7F1O - chains B and D of the 5 polymer chains in the assembly; structure by electron microscopy, 3.13 A resolution.

[Chain B]
Protein: Guanine nucleotide-binding protein G(I)/G(S)/G(T) subunit beta-1
Organism: Homo sapiens
UniProtKB: P62873 (GBB1_HUMAN); residues 2-340 here = UniProt positions 2-340
Sequence (357 residues; numbered -16 to 340; the number before each row is that of its first residue; numbers below 1 keep their minus sign (His-16 is residue -16)):
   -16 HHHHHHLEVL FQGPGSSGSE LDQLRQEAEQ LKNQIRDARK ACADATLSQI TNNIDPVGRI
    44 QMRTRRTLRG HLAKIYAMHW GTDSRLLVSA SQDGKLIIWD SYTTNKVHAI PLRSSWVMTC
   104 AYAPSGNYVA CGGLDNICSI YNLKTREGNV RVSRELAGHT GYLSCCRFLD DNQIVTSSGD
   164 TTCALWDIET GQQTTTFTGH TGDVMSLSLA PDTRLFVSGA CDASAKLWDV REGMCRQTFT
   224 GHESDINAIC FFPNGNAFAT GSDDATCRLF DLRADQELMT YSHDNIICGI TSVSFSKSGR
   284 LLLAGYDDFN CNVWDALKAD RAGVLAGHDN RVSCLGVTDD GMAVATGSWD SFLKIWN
Not modelled in the structure: -16 to 1
Differences from the reference sequence: expression tag (-16 to 1)
UniProt features mapped onto this chain:
  - modified residue: Ser2 (N-acetylserine), His266 (Phosphohistidine)
  - natural variant: Leu30 (L30F: In MRD42; uncertain significance), Arg52 (R52G: In MRD42), Gly64 (G64V: In MRD42), Asp76 (D76E: In MRD42; D76G: In MRD42), Gly77 (G77S: In MRD42), Lys78 (K78R: In MRD42), Ile80 (I80N: In MRD42; I80T: In MRD42), His91 (H91R: In MRD42; uncertain significance), Ala92 (A92T: In MRD42), Pro94 (P94S: In MRD42), Leu95 (L95P: In MRD42), Arg96 (R96L: In MRD42), 5 further natural variant entries in UniProt

[Chain D]
Protein: Guanine nucleotide-binding protein G(I)/G(S)/G(O) subunit gamma-2
Organism: Homo sapiens
UniProtKB: P59768 (GBG2_HUMAN); numbering as in UniProt (aligned over 1-71)
Sequence (71 residues; numbered 1 to 71; the number before each row is that of its first residue):
     1 MASNNTASIA QARKLVEQLK MEANIDRIKV SKAAADLMAY CEAHAKEDPL LTPVPASENP
    61 FREKKFFSAI L
Not modelled in the structure: 1-7, 64-71
Differences from the reference sequence: engineered mutation Ser68 (Cys in P59768)
UniProt features mapped onto this chain:
  - modified residue: Ala2 (N-acetylalanine)

[How chain B and chain D interact]
Residue-residue contacts (81; chain B residue first):
  Leu4(B) - Ser8(D)
  Leu4(B) - Ile9(D)
  Leu7(B) - Val16(D)
  Glu10(B) - Val16(D)
  Ala11(B) - Leu19(D)
  Leu14(B) - Val16(D)
  Leu14(B) - Leu19(D)  hydrophobic
  Leu14(B) - Lys20(D)
  Gln17(B) - Ala23(D)
  Ile18(B) - Glu22(D)
  Ile18(B) - Ala23(D)  hydrophobic
  Ile18(B) - Arg27(D)
  Ala21(B) - Arg27(D)
  Arg22(B) - Glu22(D)  salt bridge
  Cys25(B) - Arg27(D)
  Cys25(B) - Ile28(D)
  Cys25(B) - Val30(D)  hydrogen bond (backbone-backbone)
  Asp27(B) - Lys29(D)  salt bridge
  Asp27(B) - Val30(D)  hydrogen bond (side chain-backbone)
  Asp27(B) - Ser31(D)  hydrogen bond
  Ala28(B) - Val30(D)
  Ala28(B) - Ser31(D)
  Leu30(B) - Ala34(D)  hydrophobic
  Ile33(B) - Ser31(D)
  Ile33(B) - Ala34(D)  hydrophobic
  Ile37(B) - Met38(D)  hydrophobic
  Ile37(B) - Glu42(D)
  Val40(B) - Leu51(D)  hydrophobic
  Met45(B) - Leu50(D)  hydrophobic
  Arg48(B) - Phe61(D)
  Arg48(B) - Arg62(D)
  Arg49(B) - Pro60(D)  hydrogen bond (side chain-backbone)
  Arg49(B) - Phe61(D)  hydrogen bond (side chain-backbone)
  Tyr85(B) - Pro60(D)
  Tyr85(B) - Phe61(D)  hydrophobic
  Cys218(B) - Gln18(D)
  Thr221(B) - Glu22(D)
  Phe235(B) - Leu37(D)  hydrophobic
  Phe235(B) - Tyr40(D)  hydrophobic
  Phe235(B) - Cys41(D)  hydrophobic
  Pro236(B) - Tyr40(D)
  Asn237(B) - Asp36(D)  hydrogen bond
  Asn237(B) - Tyr40(D)
  Ala240(B) - Leu37(D)  hydrophobic
  Leu252(B) - Leu37(D)  hydrophobic
  Asp254(B) - Ala33(D)
  Arg256(B) - Asp26(D)
  Arg256(B) - Arg27(D)
  Arg256(B) - Ile28(D)  hydrogen bond (backbone-backbone)
  Arg256(B) - Asp36(D)  salt bridge
  Ala257(B) - Arg27(D)
  Ala257(B) - Ile28(D)
  Asp258(B) - Glu22(D)
  Asp258(B) - Ile25(D)
  Asp258(B) - Arg27(D)
  Gln259(B) - Val30(D)
  Leu261(B) - Val30(D)  hydrophobic
  Leu261(B) - Leu37(D)  hydrophobic
  Ser279(B) - Asp48(D)  hydrogen bond
  Ser279(B) - Leu50(D)
  Lys280(B) - Asp48(D)  hydrogen bond (backbone-side chain)
  Ser281(B) - Tyr40(D)
  Ser281(B) - His44(D)  hydrogen bond (side chain-backbone)
  Ser281(B) - Ala45(D)
  Ser281(B) - Asp48(D)  hydrogen bond (backbone-side chain)
  Arg283(B) - Glu42(D)  salt bridge
  Arg283(B) - Leu51(D)
  Leu284(B) - Leu50(D)
  Leu284(B) - Leu51(D)  hydrophobic
  Leu300(B) - Met38(D)  hydrophobic
  Leu300(B) - Cys41(D)  hydrophobic
  Val320(B) - Leu50(D)  hydrophobic
  Asp323(B) - Pro49(D)
  Gly324(B) - Pro49(D)
  Gly324(B) - Leu50(D)
  Met325(B) - Pro49(D)  hydrophobic
  Met325(B) - Val54(D)  hydrophobic
  Ala326(B) - Phe61(D)  hydrophobic
  Val327(B) - Leu50(D)  hydrophobic
  Ile338(B) - Phe61(D)  hydrophobic
  Asn340(B) - Asn59(D)  hydrogen bond
Also at the interface, not in a pair above, chain B (58 interface residues in all): Glu3, Ala26, Asp38, Ile43, Trp63, Ser84, Thr181, Arg219, Gln220, Asn239, Gly282
Also at the interface, not in a pair above, chain D (38 interface residues in all): Ala12, Lys14, Glu47, Glu58

[Summary]
Chain B and chain D form an interface of 58 and 38 residues respectively; the contacts include 12 hydrogen
bonds and 4 salt bridges. Polar pairs include Arg22(B)-Glu22(D), Asp27(B)-Lys29(D) and Arg256(B)-Asp36(D).
Here chain B is Guanine nucleotide-binding protein G(I)/G(S)/G(T) subunit beta-1 and chain D is Guanine
nucleotide-binding protein G(I)/G(S)/G(O) subunit gamma-2, both from Homo sapiens. Entry 7F1O (Cryo-EM
structure of the GDP-bound dopamine receptor 1 and mini-Gs complex with Nb35) was determined by electron
microscopy together with 7F0T, 7F1Z, 7F23 and 7F24 from the same study.
